Entry 6KYC (X-ray diffraction, 2.60 A resolution); this record covers chain A.

[Chain A]
Name: Putative peptidase C60B, sortase B
Organism: Peptoclostridium difficile 630
Reference sequence: Q183F3 (Q183F3_PEPD6); numbering as in UniProt (aligned over 28-224)
Sequence (221 residues; each row starts with the number of its first residue):
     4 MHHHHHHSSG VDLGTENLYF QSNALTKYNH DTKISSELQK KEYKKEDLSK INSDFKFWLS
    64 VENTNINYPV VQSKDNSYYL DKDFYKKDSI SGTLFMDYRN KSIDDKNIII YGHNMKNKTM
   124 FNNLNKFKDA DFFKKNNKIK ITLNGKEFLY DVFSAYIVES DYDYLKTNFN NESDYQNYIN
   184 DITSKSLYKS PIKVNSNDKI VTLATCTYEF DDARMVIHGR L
Not modelled in the structure: 4-28, 162-167, 210-216
Differences from the reference sequence: expression tag (4-27); engineered mutation A207 (Ser in Q183F3)
Reported in the primary citation:
  - mutagenesis - S207A, S207A/C209A: decreased catalytic activity
  - catalytic residues: C209
  - mutagenesis - H116A: unchanged catalytic activity
  - conformationally variable residues (order/disorder transition): E162 to Y167, T210 to A216
  - specificity-determining residues: S163 to L168
  - mutagenesis - C209A: abolished catalytic activity on substrate peptide

[In short]
From the paper: the catalytic residue C209; S207A and S207A/C209A reduce catalytic activity; 4 substitutions
were tested in all.
Chain A is Putative peptidase C60B, sortase B (Peptoclostridium difficile 630); the structure, Structure of
the S207A mutant of Clostridium difficile sortase B, was determined by X-ray diffraction together with 6KYD
from the same study.
